3V15 - chains A and D of the 4 polymer chains in the assembly; structure by X-ray diffraction, 2.60 A resolution.

Chain A (and D):
Protein: Alpha-ketoglutarate-dependent taurine dioxygenase
Source organism: Pseudomonas putida
Notes: EC 1.14.11.17; chain D of this document is another copy of the same molecule, construct and numbering; everything in this record applies to it too
UniProtKB: Q88RA3 (Q88RA3_PSEPK); numbering as in UniProt (aligned over 1-277)
Chain sequence (277 residues; numbered 1 to 277; the number before each row is that of its first residue):
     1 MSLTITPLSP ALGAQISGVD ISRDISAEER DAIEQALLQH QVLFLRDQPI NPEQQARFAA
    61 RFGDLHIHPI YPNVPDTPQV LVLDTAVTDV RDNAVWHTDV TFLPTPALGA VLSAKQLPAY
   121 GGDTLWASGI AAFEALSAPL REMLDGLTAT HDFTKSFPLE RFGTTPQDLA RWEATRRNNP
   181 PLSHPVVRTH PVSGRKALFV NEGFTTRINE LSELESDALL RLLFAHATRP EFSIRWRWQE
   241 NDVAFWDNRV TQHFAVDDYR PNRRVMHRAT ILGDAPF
Disordered / not traced: 1-2 (chain D: 1)

Chain A / chain D interface:
Contacting residue pairs (7):
  R161(A) - T150(D)
  R161(A) - T206(D)
  R207(A) - R161(D)
  S212(A) - R161(D)
  E213(A) - R161(D)
  R221(A) - D217(D)  salt bridge
  R221(A) - R221(D)
Other interface residues (no listed pair), chain A (6 interface residues in all): L211
Other interface residues (no listed pair), chain D (6 interface residues in all): P181

Summary:
The chain A/chain D interface involves 6 residues from each chain; the contacts include 1 salt bridge. The
salt-bridged pair is R221(A)-D217(D).
Both chains are Alpha-ketoglutarate-dependent taurine dioxygenase (Pseudomonas putida). Entry 3V15 (Crystal
structure of the Fe(II)/alpha-ketoglutarate dependent taurine dioxygenase from Pseudomonas putida KT2440) was
determined by X-ray diffraction, deposited together with 3V17.
